PDB entry 1SWV | X-ray diffraction, 2.30 A resolution | chains A and B

== Chain A (and B) ==
Name: phosphonoacetaldehyde hydrolase
From: Bacillus cereus
Notes: EC 3.11.1.1; chain B of this document is another copy of the same molecule, construct and numbering; everything in this record applies to it too
Reference sequence: O31156 (O31156_BACCE); residue numbers follow UniProt; this construct covers 1-267
Amino-acid sequence (267 residues; each row starts with the number of its first residue):
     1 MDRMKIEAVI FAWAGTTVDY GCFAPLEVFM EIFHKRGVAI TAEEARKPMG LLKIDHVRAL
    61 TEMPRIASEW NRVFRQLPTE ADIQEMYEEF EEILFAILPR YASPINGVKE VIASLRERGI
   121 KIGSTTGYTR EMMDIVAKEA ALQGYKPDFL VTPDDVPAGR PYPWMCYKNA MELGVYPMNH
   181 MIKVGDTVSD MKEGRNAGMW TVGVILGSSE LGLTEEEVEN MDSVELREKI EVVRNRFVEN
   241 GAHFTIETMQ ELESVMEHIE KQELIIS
Unresolved in the structure: 1-4, 262-267
Differences from the reference sequence: engineered mutation A12 (Asp in O31156)
Bound ions: Mg2+: A14, D186, D190
From the paper describing this entry:
  - mutagenesis - D12A, D186A, D186A/D190A: abolished catalytic activity
  - mutagenesis - D12A: unchanged stability
  - mutagenesis - D186E: decreased stability
  - mutagenesis - G185D/D190G, D190A (700-fold): decreased catalytic activity
  - mutagenesis - G185D/D190G, D190A: decreased binding to Mg2+
  - mutagenesis - D186E: decreased expression

== How chain A and chain B interact ==
Residue-residue contacts (27):
  Y162(A) - Y176(B)  hydrophobic
  P163(A) - Y176(B)  hydrophobic
  W164(A) - A170(B)
  W164(A) - M171(B)  hydrophobic
  W164(A) - G174(B)
  W164(A) - V175(B)
  W164(A) - Y176(B)  hydrophobic
  Y167(A) - Y167(B)
  Y167(A) - A170(B)  hydrophobic
  Y167(A) - M171(B)  hydrophobic
  Y167(A) - M178(B)
  A170(A) - W164(B)
  M171(A) - P157(B)
  M171(A) - W164(B)  hydrophobic
  M171(A) - Y167(B)  hydrophobic
  M171(A) - M171(B)  hydrophobic
  E172(A) - P157(B)
  G174(A) - W164(B)
  V175(A) - W164(B)
  Y176(A) - Y162(B)  hydrophobic
  Y176(A) - P163(B)  hydrophobic
  Y176(A) - W164(B)  hydrophobic
  Y176(A) - N196(B)
  P177(A) - N196(B)
  M178(A) - Y167(B)
  N196(A) - Y176(B)
  N196(A) - P177(B)
Interface residues without a listed pair, chain A (17 interface residues in all): V156, P157, K168, R195
Interface residues without a listed pair, chain B (16 interface residues in all): V156, K168, E172

== Overview ==
The interface between chain A and chain B involves 17 residues on one side and 16 on the other. A14(A),
D186(A) and D190(A) coordinate Mg2+. The paper reports that D12A, D186A and D186A/D190A of chain A abolish
catalytic activity; G185D/D190G and D190A of chain A reduce catalytic activity.
Both chains are phosphonoacetaldehyde hydrolase (Bacillus cereus). Entry 1SWV (Crystal structure of the D12A
mutant of phosphonoacetaldehyde hydrolase complexed with magnesium) was determined by X-ray diffraction,
deposited together with 1SWW.
